PDB entry 8HEY | electron microscopy, 4.10 A resolution (low resolution: residue-level contacts below are approximate; hydrogen-bond / salt-bridge calls are withheld) | chains R and B of the 22 polymer chains in the assembly

Chain R:
Name: Small capsomere-interacting protein
Source organism: Human betaherpesvirus 5
Reference sequence: A8T7C4 (A8T7C4_HCMV); residue numbers follow UniProt; this construct covers 1-75
Amino-acid sequence (75 residues; each row starts with the number of its first residue):
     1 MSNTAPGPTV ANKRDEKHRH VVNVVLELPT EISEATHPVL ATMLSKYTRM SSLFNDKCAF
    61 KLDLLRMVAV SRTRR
Disordered / not traced: 1-20

Chain B:
Name: Major capsid protein
Source organism: Human betaherpesvirus 5
Reference sequence: A0A1U8QPG3 (A0A1U8QPG3_HCMV); residue numbers follow UniProt; this construct covers 1-1370
Amino-acid sequence (1370 residues; each row starts with the number of its first residue):
     1 MENWSALELL PKVGIPTDFL THVKTSAGEE MFEALRIYYG DDPERYNIHF EAIFGTFCNR
    61 LEWVYFLTSG LAAAAHAIKF HDLNKLTTGK MLFHVQVPRV ASGAGLPTSR QTTIMVTKYS
   121 EKSPITIPFE LSAACLTYLR ETFEGTILDK ILNVEAMHTV LRALKNTADA MERGLIHSFL
   181 QTLLRKAPPY FVVQTLVENA TLARQALNRI QRSNILQSFK AKMLATLFLL NRTRDRDYVL
   241 KFLTRLAEAA TDSILDNPTT YTTSSGAKIS GVMVSTANVM QIIMSLLSSH ITKETVSAPA
   301 TYGNFVLSPE NAVTAISYHS ILADFNSYKA HLTSGQPHLP NDSLSQAGAH SLTPLSMDVI
   361 RLGEKTVIME NLRRVYKNTD TKDPLERNVD LTFFFPVGLY LPEDRGYTTV ESKVKLNDTV
   421 RNALPTTAYL LNRDRAVQKI DFVDALKTLC HPVLHEPAPC LQTFTERGPP SEPAMQRLLE
   481 CRFQQEPMGG AARRIPHFYR VRREVPRTVN EMKQDFVVTD FYKVGNITLY TELHPFFDFT
   541 HCQENSETVA LCTPRIVIGN LPDGLAPGPF HELRTWEIME HMRLRPPPDY EETLRLFKTT
   601 VTSPNYPELC YLVDVLVHGN VDAFLLIRTF VARCIVNMFH TRQLLVFAHS YALVTLIAEH
   661 LADGALPPQL LFHYRNLVAV LRLVTRISAL PGLNNGQLAE EPLSAYVNAL HDHRLWPPFV
   721 THLPRNMEGV QVVADRQPLN PANIEARHHG VSDVPRLGAM DADEPLFVDD YRATDDEWTL
   781 QKVFYLCLMP AMTNNRACGL GLNLKTLLVD LFYRPAFLLM PAATAVSTSG TTSKESTSGV
   841 TPEDSIAAQR QAVGEMLTEL VEDVATDAHT PLLQACRELF LAVQFVGEHV KVLEVRAPLD
   901 HAQRQGLPDF ISRQHVLYNG CCVVTAPKTL IEYSLPVPFH RFYSNPTICA ALSDDIKRYV
   961 TEFPHYHRHD GGFPLPTAFA HEYHNWLRSP FSRYSATCPN VLHSVMTLAA MLYKISPVSL
  1021 VLQTKAHIHP GFALTAVRTD TFEVDMLLYS GKSCTSVIIN NPIVTKEERD ISTTYHVTQN
  1081 INTVDMGLGY TSNTCVAYVN RVRTDMGVRV QDLFRVFPMN VYRHDEVDRW IRHAAGVERP
  1141 QLLDTETISM LTFGSMSERN AAATVHGQKA ACELILTPVT MDVNYFKIPN NPRGRASCML
  1201 AVDPYDTEAA TKAIYDHREA DAQTFAATHN PWASQAGCLS DVLYNTRHRE RLGYNSKFYS
  1261 PCAQYFNTEE IIAANKTLFK TIDEYLLRAK DCIRGDTDTQ YVCVEGTEQL IENPCRLTQE
  1321 ALPILSTTTL ALMETKLKGG AGAFATSETH FGNYVVGEII PLQQSMLFNS
Disordered / not traced: 305-348, 464-486, 545-548, 825-841
Disulfides: C1292-C1303

How chain R and chain B interact:
Contacting residue pairs (36):
  L26(R) with Y813(B)
  H37(R) with L818(B)
  K46(R) with S752(B)
  D56(R) with K805(B)
  F60(R) with V754(B)
  K61(R) with V809(B); Y813(B)
  L62(R) with L757(B); L804(B); K805(B); L808(B); V886(B)
  D63(R) with S752(B); D753(B); V754(B); L757(B)
  L65(R) with L808(B); Y813(B); L818(B); F880(B)
  R66(R) with H748(B); V751(B); D753(B); Q884(B)
  M67(R) with S752(B)
  V68(R) with F880(B)
  A69(R) with F880(B)
  V70(R) with Q884(B)
  R72(R) with M820(B); A822(B); L881(B)
  R74(R) with A822(B); A823(B); T824(B)
  R75(R) with L625(B); L626(B)
Interface residues without a listed pair, chain R (19 interface residues in all): C58, T73
Interface residues without a listed pair, chain B (28 interface residues in all): H749, G750, R756, F812, L819, V883

Overview:
The interface between chain R and chain B involves 19 residues on one side and 28 on the other.
Chain R is Small capsomere-interacting protein and chain B is Major capsid protein, both from Human
betaherpesvirus 5; the structure, One CVSC-binding penton vertex in HCMV B-capsid, was determined by electron
microscopy, deposited together with 8HEU and 8HEV.
